6HW9 - chains I and Y of the 28 polymer chains in the assembly; structure by X-ray diffraction, 2.80 A resolution.

[Chain I]
Protein: Proteasome subunit beta type-3
Organism: Saccharomyces cerevisiae (strain ATCC 204508 / S288c)
Notes: EC 3.4.25.1
UniProtKB: P25451 (PSB3_YEAST); residues 0-204 here correspond to UniProt positions 1-205 (UniProt number = residue number + 1)
Amino-acid sequence (205 residues; each row starts with the number of its first residue; numbering starts at 0):
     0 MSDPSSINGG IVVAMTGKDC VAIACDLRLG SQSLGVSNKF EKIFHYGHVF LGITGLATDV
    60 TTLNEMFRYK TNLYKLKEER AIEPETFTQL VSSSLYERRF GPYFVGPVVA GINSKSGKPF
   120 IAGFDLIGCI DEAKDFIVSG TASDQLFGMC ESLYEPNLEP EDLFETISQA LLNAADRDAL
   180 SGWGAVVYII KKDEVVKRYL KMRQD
Unresolved in the structure: 0
Bound ions: Mg2+ site 1: Ala174, Asp177, Ser180; Mg2+ site 2: Asp204 (shared with Ala165(Y), Asp168(Y), Ser171(Y) of chain Y)
Residues lining bound ligands: 41b (GWK; (2S)-3-(4-methoxyphenyl)-N-[(2S,3R)-4-methyl-1-(4-methylcyclohexyl)-3,4-bis(oxidanyl)pentan-2-yl]-2-[[(2S)-2-(2-morpholin-4-ylethanoylamino)propanoyl]amino]propanamide): Asp124, Leu125, Cys128
Swiss-Prot annotation at these positions:
  - modified residue: Ser30 (Phosphoserine)
  - cross-link: Lys69 (Glycyl lysine isopeptide (Lys-Gly) (interchain with G-Cter in ubiquitin))

[Chain Y]
Protein: Proteasome subunit beta type-5
Organism: Saccharomyces cerevisiae (strain ATCC 204508 / S288c)
Notes: EC 3.4.25.1
UniProtKB: P30656 (PSB5_YEAST); residues 1-212 here correspond to UniProt positions 76-287 (UniProt number = residue number + 75)
Amino-acid sequence (212 residues; each row starts with the number of its first residue):
     1 TTTLAFRFQG GIIVAVDSRA TAGNWVASQT VKKVIEINPF LLGTMAGGAA DCQFWETWLG
    61 SQCRLHELRE KERISVAAAS KILSNLVYQY KGAGLSMGTM ICGYTRKEGP TIYYVDSDGT
   121 RLKGDIFCVG SGQTFAYGVL DSNYKWDLSV EDALYLGKRS ILAAAHRDAY SGGSVNLYHV
   181 TEDGWIYHGN HDVGELFWKV KEEEGSFNNV IG
Covalently attached groups: 41b (GWK) linked to Thr1
Bound ions: Mg2+: Ala165, Asp168, Ser171 (shared with Asp204(I) of chain I)
Residues lining bound ligands: 41b (GWK; (2S)-3-(4-methoxyphenyl)-N-[(2S,3R)-4-methyl-1-(4-methylcyclohexyl)-3,4-bis(oxidanyl)pentan-2-yl]-2-[[(2S)-2-(2-morpholin-4-ylethanoylamino)propanoyl]amino]propanamide): Arg19, Ala20, Thr21, Val31, Lys32, Lys33, Met45, Ala46, Gly47, Gly48, Ala49, Cys52, Gln53, Ser96, Ser131, Tyr170

[Chain I / chain Y interface]
Contacting residue pairs (46; chain I residue first):
  Leu26(I) - Ile211(Y)  hydrophobic
  Arg27(I) - Ala169(Y)
  Ser32(I) - Arg167(Y)
  Ser32(I) - Asp168(Y)
  Ser32(I) - Ala169(Y)  hydrogen bond (backbone-backbone)
  Ser32(I) - Tyr170(Y)
  Leu33(I) - Phe135(Y)  hydrophobic
  Gly34(I) - Arg167(Y)  hydrogen bond (backbone-side chain)
  Val35(I) - Arg167(Y)  hydrogen bond (backbone-side chain)
  Asn37(I) - His166(Y)
  Asn37(I) - Asn209(Y)  hydrogen bond (side chain-backbone)
  Asn37(I) - Val210(Y)
  Lys38(I) - Asn209(Y)  hydrogen bond (side chain-backbone)
  Lys38(I) - Ile211(Y)
  Gln144(I) - Trp25(Y)
  Asp175(I) - Val26(Y)
  Arg176(I) - Trp25(Y)
  Arg176(I) - Val26(Y)  hydrogen bond (side chain-backbone)
  Arg176(I) - Ala27(Y)  hydrogen bond (side chain-backbone)
  Arg176(I) - Ser28(Y)
  Asp177(I) - Asn24(Y)
  Asp177(I) - Val26(Y)
  Ala178(I) - Asn24(Y)  hydrogen bond (backbone-backbone)
  Ala178(I) - Val26(Y)
  Ala178(I) - Ala169(Y)
  Ala178(I) - Tyr170(Y)  hydrophobic
  Leu179(I) - Asn24(Y)
  Trp182(I) - His166(Y)  hydrogen bond (side chain-backbone)
  Trp182(I) - Arg167(Y)
  Tyr198(I) - Ile211(Y)  hydrophobic
  Lys200(I) - Trp198(Y)
  Met201(I) - Trp198(Y)
  Arg202(I) - Gln29(Y)
  Arg202(I) - Gly173(Y)  hydrogen bond (side chain-backbone)
  Arg202(I) - Asp192(Y)  salt bridge
  Arg202(I) - Gly194(Y)
  Gln203(I) - His166(Y)  hydrogen bond (backbone-side chain)
  Gln203(I) - Phe197(Y)
  Gln203(I) - Trp198(Y)
  Gln203(I) - Val210(Y)
  Asp204(I) - Arg19(Y)  salt bridge
  Asp204(I) - Gln29(Y)
  Asp204(I) - Ala165(Y)
  Asp204(I) - Ser171(Y)
  Asp204(I) - Gly172(Y)
  Asp204(I) - Gly173(Y)  hydrogen bond (side chain-backbone)
Interface residues without a listed pair, chain I (22 interface residues in all): Gln31
Interface residues without a listed pair, chain Y (25 interface residues in all): Val193

[In short]
The interface between chain I and chain Y involves 22 residues on one side and 25 on the other, with 12
hydrogen bonds and 2 salt bridges. Polar pairs include Arg202(I)-Asp192(Y), Asp204(I)-Arg19(Y) and
Gly34(I)-Arg167(Y). Bound to chain I: 41b. Covalently linked 41b: at Thr1(Y).
Chain I is Proteasome subunit beta type-3 and chain Y is Proteasome subunit beta type-5, both from
Saccharomyces cerevisiae (strain ATCC 204508 / S288c); the structure, Yeast 20S proteasome in complex with
41b, was determined by X-ray diffraction (same publication as 6HTB, 6HTC, 6HTD, 6HTP, 6HTR, 6HUB and 30
further entries).
